Entry 8G88 (electron microscopy, 2.30 A resolution); this record covers chains G and J of the 11 polymer chains in the assembly.

== Chain G ==
Protein: Histone H2A
From: Xenopus laevis
UniProt: Q6AZJ8 (Q6AZJ8_XENLA); residues 1-129 here correspond to UniProt positions 2-130 (UniProt number = residue number + 1)
Amino-acid sequence (129 residues; each row starts with the number of its first residue):
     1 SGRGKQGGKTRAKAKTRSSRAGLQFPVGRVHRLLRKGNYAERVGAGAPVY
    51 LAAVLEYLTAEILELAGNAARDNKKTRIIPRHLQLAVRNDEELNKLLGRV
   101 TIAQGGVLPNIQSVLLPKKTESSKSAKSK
Unresolved in the structure: 1-10, 119-129

== Chain J ==
Molecule: nMatn1 DNA bottom strand
Sequence (186 nucleotides; each row starts with the number of its first residue; numbers below 1 keep their minus sign (DT-111 is residue -111)):
  -111 TGCATGTATGTGTATGCATATGCTAATGTGTGCATGTGTGTGACTATGTG
   -61 CGCATGCATGTGCATGTGTGTGCATATACGTGTGTGCATGCATGTGCATA
   -11 TATGTGTGCACGTGTGTGTGCATGTGTGTGTATGTGTATATATTAACCTG
    39 TGTGCATTGTGTGCATATATTAGCATGTGTGCATGT
Unresolved in the structure: -111 to -97, 72-74

== How chain G and chain J interact ==
Contacting residue pairs (18; chain G residue first):
  Arg11(G) with DG-42(J), base contact; DT-41(J), sugar contact
  Ala12(G) with DG-42(J), phosphate contact; DT-41(J), phosphate contact
  Lys13(G) with DG-42(J), phosphate contact
  Ala14(G) with DT-43(J), phosphate contact; DG-42(J), phosphate contact
  Lys15(G) with DT-43(J), phosphate contact; DG-42(J), hydrogen bond to the phosphate
  Thr16(G) with DT-43(J), phosphate contact
  Arg17(G) with DT-43(J), salt bridge to the phosphate
  Arg20(G) with DG-42(J), salt bridge to the phosphate
  Gly28(G) with DG-44(J), phosphate contact; DT-43(J), phosphate contact
  Arg29(G) with DG-44(J), phosphate contact
  Arg32(G) with DG-44(J), salt bridge to the phosphate
  Arg42(G) with DT-35(J), sugar contact
  Arg77(G) with DA-54(J), sugar contact
Other interface residues (no listed pair), chain G (14 interface residues in all): Glu41
Other interface residues (no listed pair), chain J (8 interface residues in all): DC-55, DT-45

== Summary ==
14 residues of chain G face 8 of chain J across their interface; the contacts include 1 hydrogen bond and 3
salt bridges. Among the polar pairs are Lys15(G)-DG-42(J), Arg17(G)-DT-43(J) and Arg20(G)-DG-42(J).
Here chain G is Histone H2A (Xenopus laevis) and chain J is nMatn1 DNA bottom strand. Entry 8G88 (Human Oct4
bound to nucleosome with human nMatn1 sequence) was determined by electron microscopy (same publication as
8G87, 8G8B, 8G8E and 8G8G).
